Entry 3JRE (X-ray diffraction, 3.17 A resolution); this record covers chains A and B of the 4 polymer chains in the assembly.

Chain A (and B):
Molecule: DNA-binding protein fis
Organism: Escherichia coli
Notes: chain B of this document is another copy of the same molecule, construct and numbering; everything in this record applies to it too
Reference sequence: P0A6R3 (FIS_ECOLI); residue numbers follow UniProt; this construct covers 1-98
Chain sequence (98 residues; row label = number of the first residue in the row):
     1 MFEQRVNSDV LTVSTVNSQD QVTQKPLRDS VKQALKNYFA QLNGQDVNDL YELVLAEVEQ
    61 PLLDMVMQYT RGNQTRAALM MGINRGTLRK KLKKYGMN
Unresolved in the structure: 1-7 (chain B: fully traced)
UniProt features mapped onto this chain:
  - DNA-binding region: Gln74 to Lys93 (H-T-H motif)
  - region: Asn17 to Gly44 (Required for the stimulation of HIN-mediated recombination)

How chain A and chain B interact:
Contacting residue pairs - 72 pairs, chain A then chain B:
  Asp9(A) - Glu57(B)
  Val10(A) - Leu53(B)  hydrophobic
  Leu11(A) - Glu57(B)
  Thr12(A) - Ala34(B)
  Thr12(A) - Asn37(B)  hydrogen bond
  Val13(A) - Ser30(B)
  Val13(A) - Gln33(B)
  Ser14(A) - Gln33(B)  hydrogen bond
  Gln24(A) - Asn37(B)
  Leu27(A) - Ser30(B)
  Leu27(A) - Val31(B)  hydrophobic
  Leu27(A) - Ala34(B)  hydrophobic
  Arg28(A) - Glu57(B)  salt bridge
  Arg28(A) - Pro61(B)
  Ser30(A) - Val13(B)
  Ser30(A) - Leu27(B)
  Val31(A) - Leu27(B)  hydrophobic
  Lys32(A) - Asp64(B)  salt bridge
  Lys32(A) - Met65(B)
  Gln33(A) - Val13(B)
  Gln33(A) - Ser14(B)  hydrogen bond
  Ala34(A) - Leu11(B)  hydrophobic
  Ala34(A) - Thr12(B)
  Ala34(A) - Leu27(B)  hydrophobic
  Leu35(A) - Leu11(B)  hydrophobic
  Leu35(A) - Pro61(B)
  Leu35(A) - Leu62(B)  hydrophobic
  Lys36(A) - Met65(B)
  Tyr38(A) - Val10(B)  hydrophobic
  Phe39(A) - Met65(B)  hydrophobic
  Asn43(A) - Tyr69(B)
  Val47(A) - Met80(B)
  Asn48(A) - Leu79(B)
  Asn48(A) - Met80(B)
  Asn48(A) - Gly82(B)
  Asp49(A) - Met80(B)
  Asp49(A) - Met81(B)
  Leu50(A) - Met80(B)
  Leu50(A) - Met81(B)
  Tyr51(A) - Glu59(B)  hydrogen bond
  Tyr51(A) - Met81(B)  hydrogen bond (backbone-backbone)
  Tyr51(A) - Ile83(B)  hydrophobic
  Tyr51(A) - Lys91(B)
  Val54(A) - Leu11(B)  hydrophobic
  Val54(A) - Val58(B)  hydrophobic
  Leu55(A) - Leu55(B)  hydrophobic
  Glu57(A) - Asn7(B)
  Glu57(A) - Ser8(B)
  Glu57(A) - Arg28(B)  salt bridge
  Val58(A) - Val54(B)  hydrophobic
  Val58(A) - Val58(B)  hydrophobic
  Glu59(A) - Tyr51(B)  hydrogen bond
  Gln60(A) - Arg28(B)  hydrogen bond
  Pro61(A) - Arg28(B)
  Pro61(A) - Val31(B)  hydrophobic
  Pro61(A) - Lys32(B)
  Pro61(A) - Leu35(B)
  Leu62(A) - Leu35(B)  hydrophobic
  Asp64(A) - Lys32(B)  salt bridge
  Met65(A) - Lys32(B)
  Met65(A) - Phe39(B)
  Leu79(A) - Val47(B)
  Leu79(A) - Asn48(B)
  Met80(A) - Phe39(B)  hydrophobic
  Met80(A) - Val47(B)
  Met80(A) - Asn48(B)
  Met80(A) - Asp49(B)  hydrogen bond (backbone-backbone)
  Met80(A) - Leu50(B)  hydrogen bond (backbone-backbone)
  Met81(A) - Asp49(B)
  Met81(A) - Leu50(B)  hydrogen bond (backbone-backbone)
  Met81(A) - Tyr51(B)  hydrogen bond (backbone-backbone)
  Gly82(A) - Asn48(B)
Interface residues without a listed pair, chain A (47 interface residues in all): Val16, Pro26, Asn37, Gln41, Leu53, Val66, Tyr69, Ile83, Lys91
Interface residues without a listed pair, chain B (47 interface residues in all): Arg5, Val16, Gln24, Lys36, Tyr38, Leu42, Glu52, Val66

In short:
Chain A and chain B each contribute 47 residues to their interface, with 11 hydrogen bonds and 4 salt bridges.
Polar contacts include Arg28(A)-Glu57(B), Lys32(A)-Asp64(B) and Thr12(A)-Asn37(B).
Both chains are DNA-binding protein fis (Escherichia coli). Entry 3JRE (Crystal structure of Fis bound to 27
bp DNA F26 containing A-tract at center) was determined by X-ray diffraction, deposited together with 3IV5,
3JR9, 3JRA, 3JRB, 3JRC, 3JRD and 4 further entries.
